4RYF - chains F and J of the 14 polymer chains in the assembly; structure by X-ray diffraction, 2.80 A resolution.

== Chain F ==
Molecule: ATP-dependent Clp protease proteolytic subunit
Source organism: Listeria monocytogenes
Notes: EC 3.4.21.92
UniProt: Q8Y7Y1 (Q8Y7Y1_LISMO); residues 8-197 here correspond to UniProt positions 1-190 (UniProt number = residue number - 7)
Chain sequence (201 residues; each row starts with the number of its first residue):
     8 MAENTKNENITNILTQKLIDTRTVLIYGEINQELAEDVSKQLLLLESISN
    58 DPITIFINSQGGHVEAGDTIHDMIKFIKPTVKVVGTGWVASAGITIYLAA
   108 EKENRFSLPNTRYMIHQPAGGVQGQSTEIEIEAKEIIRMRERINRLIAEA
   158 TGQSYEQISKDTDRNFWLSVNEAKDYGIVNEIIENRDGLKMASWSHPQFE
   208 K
Unresolved in the structure: 8-16, 195-208
Construct notes: expression tag (198-208)
Bound ions: Na+: Lys82, Ile84

== Chain J ==
Molecule: ATP-dependent Clp protease proteolytic subunit
Source organism: Listeria monocytogenes
Notes: EC 3.4.21.92
UniProt: Q9RQI6 (CLPP_LISMO); numbering as in UniProt (aligned over 1-198)
Chain sequence (204 residues; numbered 1 to 204; the number before each row is that of its first residue):
     1 MNLIPTVIEQTSRGERAYDIYSRLLKDRIIMLGSAIDDNVANSIVSQLLF
    51 LDAQDPEKDIFLYINSPGGSISAGMAIYDTMNFVKADVQTIGMGMAASMG
   101 SFLLTAGANGKRFALPNAEIMIHQPLGGAQGQATEIEIAARHILKIKERM
   151 NTIMAEKTGQPYEVIARDTDRDNFMTAQEAKDYGLIDDIIINKSGLKGHH
   201 HHHH
Unresolved in the structure: 1-2, 9-16, 195-204
Construct notes: expression tag (199-204)
Bound ions: Na+: Met81, Val84, Ala86
Small-molecule neighbours: malonate ion (MLI): Ser98, Met99, Ser101, Phe102, Ile122, His123, Gln124, Pro125, Met150, Met154

== Chain F / chain J interface ==
Contacting residue pairs (44):
  Gln124(F) with Gln132(J); Ala133(J); Thr134(J), hydrogen bond
  Pro125(F) with Gln132(J); Ala133(J), hydrogen bond (backbone-backbone)
  Ala126(F) with Gly131(J); Gln132(J)
  Gly127(F) with Ala129(J); Gln130(J); Gly131(J), hydrogen bond (backbone-backbone); Ile136(J)
  Gly128(F) with Ala129(J)
  Val129(F) with Gly128(J); Ala129(J), hydrogen bond (backbone-backbone)
  Gln130(F) with Gly127(J)
  Gly131(F) with Leu126(J); Gly127(J), hydrogen bond (backbone-backbone)
  Gln132(F) with Gln124(J); Pro125(J); Leu126(J); Asp170(J), hydrogen bond (side chain-backbone); Arg171(J)
  Ser133(F) with Gln124(J), hydrogen bond (backbone-side chain); Pro125(J), hydrogen bond (backbone-backbone); Ile143(J), hydrogen bond (side chain-backbone); Lys147(J)
  Thr134(F) with Gln124(J), hydrogen bond (backbone-side chain); Lys147(J), hydrogen bond; Asp170(J)
  Ile136(F) with Gly127(J); Gly128(J); Ala140(J), hydrophobic; Ile143(J), hydrophobic
  Glu137(F) with Leu144(J)
  Ala140(F) with Ile136(J), hydrophobic; Ala140(J), hydrophobic
  Ile143(F) with Ala133(J), hydrophobic; Ile136(J), hydrophobic
  Ile144(F) with Ala133(J); Glu137(J)
  Arg147(F) with Ala133(J); Thr134(J); Glu137(J), salt bridge
  Asp170(F) with Gln132(J)
Interface residues without a listed pair, chain F (20 interface residues in all): His123, Asn172

== In short ==
20 residues of chain F face 19 of chain J across their interface; the contacts include 11 hydrogen bonds and 1
salt bridge. Among the polar pairs are Arg147(F)-Glu137(J), Gln124(F)-Thr134(J) and Gln132(F)-Asp170(J).
Ligands of chain J: malonate ion. Lys82(F) and Ile84(F) coordinate Na+.
Chain F is ATP-dependent Clp protease proteolytic subunit and chain J is ATP-dependent Clp protease
proteolytic subunit, both from Listeria monocytogenes; the structure, ClpP1/2 heterocomplex from Listeria
monocytogenes, was determined by X-ray diffraction.
